PDB entry 4MFF | X-ray diffraction, 2.55 A resolution | chains A and T of the 4 polymer chains in the assembly

[Chain A]
Molecule: DNA polymerase beta
Source organism: Homo sapiens
Notes: EC 2.7.7.7, 4.2.99.-
UniProt: P06746 (DPOLB_HUMAN); residue numbers follow UniProt; this construct covers 11-335
Amino-acid sequence (325 residues; each row starts with the number of its first residue):
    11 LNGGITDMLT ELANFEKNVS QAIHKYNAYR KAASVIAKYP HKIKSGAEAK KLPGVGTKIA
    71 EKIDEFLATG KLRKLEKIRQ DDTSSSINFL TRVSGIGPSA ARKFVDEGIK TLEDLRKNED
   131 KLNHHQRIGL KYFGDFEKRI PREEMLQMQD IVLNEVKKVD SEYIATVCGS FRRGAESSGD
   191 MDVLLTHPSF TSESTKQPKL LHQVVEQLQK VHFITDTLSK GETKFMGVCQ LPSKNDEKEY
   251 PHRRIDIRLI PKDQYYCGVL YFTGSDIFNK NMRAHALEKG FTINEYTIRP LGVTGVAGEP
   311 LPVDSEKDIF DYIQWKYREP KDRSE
Unresolved in the structure: 205-207, 245
UniProt features mapped onto this chain:
  - region: Arg-183 to Asp-192 (DNA-binding)
  - active site: Lys-72 (Nucleophile)
  - binding site (K(+)): Lys-60, Leu-62, Val-65, Thr-101, Val-103, Ile-106
  - binding site (Na(+)): Lys-60, Leu-62, Val-65, Thr-101, Val-103, Ile-106
  - binding site (dATP): Arg-149, Ser-180, Arg-183, Gly-189, Asp-190
  - binding site (dCTP): Arg-149, Ser-180, Arg-183, Gly-189, Asp-190
  - binding site (dGTP): Arg-149, Ser-180, Arg-183, Gly-189, Asp-190, Asp-192
  - binding site (dTTP): Arg-149, Ser-180, Arg-183, Gly-189, Asp-190
  - binding site (Mg(2+)): Asp-190, Asp-192, Asp-256
  - modified residue: Lys-72 (N6-acetyllysine), Arg-83 (Omega-N-methylarginine), Arg-152 (Omega-N-methylarginine)
  - cross-link (Glycyl lysine isopeptide (Lys-Gly)): Lys-41 (interchain with G-Cter in ubiquitin), Lys-61 (interchain with G-Cter in ubiquitin), Lys-81 (interchain with G-Cter in ubiquitin)
  - natural variant: Leu-22 (L22P: Found in a gastric cancer sample; uncertain significance), Tyr-39 (Y39C: Found in a gastric cancer sample; uncertain significance), Gly-118 (G118V: Decreased DNA-directed DNA polymerase activity), Arg-137 (R137Q: Decreased function in base-excision repair), Arg-149 (R149I: Decreased DNA-directed DNA polymerase activity), Asp-160 (D160N: Found in a gastric cancer sample; uncertain significance), Cys-239 (C239R: Found in a gastric cancer sample; uncertain significance), Lys-289 (K289M: Found in a colon cancer sample; uncertain significance), Asn-294 (N294D: Found in a gastric cancer sample; uncertain significance), Glu-295 (E295K: Found in a gastric cancer sample; uncertain significance)
  - mutagenesis: Phe-25 (F25W: No effect on 5'-dRP lyase activity. Decreased ssDNA binding), His-34 (H34G: Decreased 5'-dRP lyase activity. Decreased ssDNA binding), Lys-35 (K35A: Decreased 5'-dRP lyase activity. Decreased ssDNA binding. Loss of 5'-dRP lyase activity; when associated with A-68 and A-72. Decreased ssDNA binding; when associated with A-68 and A-72 ...), Tyr-39 (Y39F: No effect on 5'-dRP lyase activity; Y39Q: Abolishes DNA polymerase and 5'-dRP lyase activity), Lys-41 (K41R: Abolishes ubiquitination; when associated with R-61 and R-81), Lys-60 (K60A: Decreased 5'-dRP lyase activity. Decreased ssDNA binding), Lys-61 (K61R: Abolishes ubiquitination; when associated with R-41 and R-81), Lys-68 (K68A: No effect on 5'-dRP lyase activity. Decreased ssDNA binding. Loss of 5'-dRP lyase activity; when associated with A-35 and A-72. Decreased ssDNA binding; when associated with A-35 and A-72 ...), Glu-71 (E71Q: No effect on 5'-dRP lyase activity. No effect on structure shown by circular dichroism. No effect on ssDNA binding), Lys-72 (K72A: Severely reduced 5'-dRP lyase activity. Does not affect ssDNA binding. Loss of 5'-dRP lyase activity; when associated with A-35 and A-68. Decreased ssDNA binding ...), Glu-75 (E75A: Slightly decreased 5'-dRP lyase activity. Decreased ssDNA binding. No effect on structure shown by circular dichroism), Lys-81 (K81R: Abolishes ubiquitination; when associated with R-41 and R-61), 5 further mutagenesis entries in UniProt
Ion coordination: Mg2+ site 1 near Ser-30 (its only coordinating residue here); Na+ site 1: Lys-60, Val-65 (shared with 1 residue of chain D); Na+ site 2: Thr-101, Val-103, Ile-106 (shared with 1 residue of chain P); Mg2+ site 2: Asp-190 (together with 1FZ)
Residues lining bound ligands: 1FZ (5'-O-[(R)-hydroxy{[(R)-hydroxy(phosphonooxy)phosphoryl]amino}phosphoryl]thymidine): Arg-149, Gly-179, Ser-180, Arg-183, Ser-188, Gly-189, Asp-190, Tyr-271, Phe-272, Thr-273, Gly-274, Ser-275, Asp-276, Asn-279
Reported in the primary citation:
  - binding site for up primer: Asp-190, Asp-256
  - catalytic residues: Asp-256 (citing earlier work)

[Chain T]
Molecule: template
Sequence (16 nucleotides; row label = number of the first residue in the row):
     1 CCGACXTCGC ATCAGC
Modified positions: 6OG (6-O-methyl guanosine-5'-monophosphate) at position 6

[Interface between chain A and chain T]
Contacting residue pairs (16; chain A residue first):
  His-34(A) / DC5(T)  stacking on the base
  Asn-133(A) / DT12(T)  phosphate contact
  His-134(A) / DT12(T)  phosphate contact
  Ser-229(A) / DC10(T)  phosphate contact
  Ser-229(A) / DA11(T)  phosphate contact
  Lys-230(A) / DC10(T)  hydrogen bond to the phosphate
  Lys-230(A) / DA11(T)  hydrogen bond to the phosphate
  Gly-231(A) / DC10(T)  hydrogen bond to the phosphate
  Glu-232(A) / DC10(T)  hydrogen bond to the phosphate
  Thr-233(A) / DG9(T)  hydrogen bond to the phosphate
  Thr-233(A) / DC10(T)  hydrogen bond to the phosphate
  Lys-234(A) / DG9(T)  hydrogen bond to the sugar
  Lys-234(A) / DC10(T)  hydrogen bond to the phosphate
  Tyr-271(A) / 6OG_6(T)  base contact
  Tyr-296(A) / DC8(T)  sugar contact
  Tyr-296(A) / DG9(T)  phosphate contact
Interface residues without a listed pair, chain A (12 interface residues in all): Leu-228

[Overview]
The interface between chain A and chain T involves 12 residues on one side and 7 on the other; the contacts
include 8 hydrogen bonds and 1 aromatic stacking contact. Polar pairs include Lys-234(A)/DG9(T),
Lys-230(A)/DC10(T) and Lys-230(A)/DA11(T). From the paper: the catalytic residue Asp-256(A); a binding site
for up primer at Asp-190(A) and Asp-256(A).
Here chain A is DNA polymerase beta (Homo sapiens) and chain T is template. Entry 4MFF (Structure of human DNA
polymerase beta complexed with O6MG in the template base paired with incoming ...) was determined by X-ray
diffraction, deposited together with 4MF2, 4MFC, 4NXZ and 4NY8.
